Entry 9QLS (electron microscopy, 3.54 A resolution); this record covers chain A.

Chain A:
Name: Dysferlin
Organism: Homo sapiens
UniProt: O75923 (DYSF_HUMAN); numbering as in UniProt (aligned over 1-2017)
Sequence (2064 residues; row label = number of the first residue in the row; numbers below 1 keep their minus sign (Met-46 is residue -46)):
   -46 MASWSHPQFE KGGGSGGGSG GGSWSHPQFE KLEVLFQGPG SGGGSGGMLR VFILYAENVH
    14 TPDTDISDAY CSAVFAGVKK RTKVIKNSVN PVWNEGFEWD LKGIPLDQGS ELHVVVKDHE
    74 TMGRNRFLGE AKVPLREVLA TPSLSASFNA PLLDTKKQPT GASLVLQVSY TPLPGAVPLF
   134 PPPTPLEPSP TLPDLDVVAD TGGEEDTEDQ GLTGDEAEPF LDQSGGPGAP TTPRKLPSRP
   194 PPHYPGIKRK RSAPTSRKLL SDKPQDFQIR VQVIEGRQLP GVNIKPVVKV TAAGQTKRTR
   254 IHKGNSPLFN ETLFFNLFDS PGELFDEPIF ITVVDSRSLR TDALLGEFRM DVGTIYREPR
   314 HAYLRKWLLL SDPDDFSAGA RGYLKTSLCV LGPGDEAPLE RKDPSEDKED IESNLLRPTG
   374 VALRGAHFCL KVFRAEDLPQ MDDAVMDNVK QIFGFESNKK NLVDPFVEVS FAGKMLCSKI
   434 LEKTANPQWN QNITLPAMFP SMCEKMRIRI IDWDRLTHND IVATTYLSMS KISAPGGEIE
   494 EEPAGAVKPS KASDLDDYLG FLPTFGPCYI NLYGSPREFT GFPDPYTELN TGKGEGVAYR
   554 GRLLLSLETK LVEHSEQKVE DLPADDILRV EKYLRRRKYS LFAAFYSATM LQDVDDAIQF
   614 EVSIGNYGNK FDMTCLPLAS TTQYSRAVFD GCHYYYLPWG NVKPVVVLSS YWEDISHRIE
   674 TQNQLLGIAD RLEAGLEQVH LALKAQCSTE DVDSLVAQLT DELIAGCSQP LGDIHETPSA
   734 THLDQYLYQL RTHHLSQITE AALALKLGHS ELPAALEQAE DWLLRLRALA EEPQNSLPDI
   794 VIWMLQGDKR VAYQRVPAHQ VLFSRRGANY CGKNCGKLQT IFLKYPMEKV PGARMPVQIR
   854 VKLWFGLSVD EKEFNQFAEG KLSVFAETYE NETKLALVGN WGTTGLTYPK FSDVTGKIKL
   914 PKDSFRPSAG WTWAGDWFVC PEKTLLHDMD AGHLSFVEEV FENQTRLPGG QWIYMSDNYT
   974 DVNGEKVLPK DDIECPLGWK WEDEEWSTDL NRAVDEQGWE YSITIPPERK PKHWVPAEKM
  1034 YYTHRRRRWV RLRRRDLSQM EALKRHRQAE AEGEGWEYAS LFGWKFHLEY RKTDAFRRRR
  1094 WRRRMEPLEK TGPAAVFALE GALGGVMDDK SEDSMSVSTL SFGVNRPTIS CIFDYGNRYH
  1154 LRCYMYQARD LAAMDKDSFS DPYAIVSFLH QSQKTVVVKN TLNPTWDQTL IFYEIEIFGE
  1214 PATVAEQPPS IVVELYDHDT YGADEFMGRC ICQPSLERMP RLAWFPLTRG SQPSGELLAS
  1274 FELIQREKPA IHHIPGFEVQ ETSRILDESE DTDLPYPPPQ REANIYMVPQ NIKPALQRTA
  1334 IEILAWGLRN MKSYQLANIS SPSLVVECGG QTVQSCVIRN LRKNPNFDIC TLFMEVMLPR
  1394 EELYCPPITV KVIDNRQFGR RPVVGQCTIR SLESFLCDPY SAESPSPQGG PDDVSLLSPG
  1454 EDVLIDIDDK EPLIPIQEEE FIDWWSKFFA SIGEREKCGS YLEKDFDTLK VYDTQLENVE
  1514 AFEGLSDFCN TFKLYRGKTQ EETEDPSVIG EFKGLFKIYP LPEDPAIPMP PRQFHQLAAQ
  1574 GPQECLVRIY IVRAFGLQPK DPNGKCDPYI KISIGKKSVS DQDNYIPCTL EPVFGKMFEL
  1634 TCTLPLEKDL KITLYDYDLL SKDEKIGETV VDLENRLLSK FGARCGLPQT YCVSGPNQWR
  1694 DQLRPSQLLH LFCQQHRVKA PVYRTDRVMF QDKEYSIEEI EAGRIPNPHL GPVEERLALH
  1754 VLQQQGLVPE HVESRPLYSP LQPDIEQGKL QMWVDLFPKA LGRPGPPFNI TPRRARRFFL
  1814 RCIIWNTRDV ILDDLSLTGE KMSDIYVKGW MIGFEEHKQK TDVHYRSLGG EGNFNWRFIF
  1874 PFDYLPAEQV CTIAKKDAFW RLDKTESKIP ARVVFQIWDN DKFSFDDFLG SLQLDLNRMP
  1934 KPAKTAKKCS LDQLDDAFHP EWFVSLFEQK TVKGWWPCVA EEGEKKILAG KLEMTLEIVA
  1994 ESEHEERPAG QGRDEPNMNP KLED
Not modelled in the structure: -46 to 217, 346-379, 399-410, 490-510, 936-945, 1050-1065, 1117-1139, 1289-1306, 1430-1474, 1515-1522, 1533-1539, 1554-1575, 1804-2017
Sequence notes: initiating methionine (-46); expression tag (-45 to 0)
Metal / ion sites: Ca2+ site 1: Met394, Asp395, Asp465, Asp467, Asp473; Ca2+ site 2: Asp395, Asp417, Asp465, Trp466, Asp467; Ca2+ site 3: Asp1168, Asp1174, Asp1230, His1231, Asp1232; Ca2+ site 4: Asp1168, Asp1230, Asp1232, Glu1238; Ca2+ site 5: Asp1594, Asp1649, Tyr1650, Asp1651; Ca2+ site 6: Asp1594, Asp1600, Asp1649, Tyr1650

In short:
Met394, Asp395, Asp465, Asp467 and Asp473 coordinate Ca2+ site 1. Asp395, Asp417, Asp465, Trp466 and Asp467
coordinate Ca2+ site 2.
Chain A is Dysferlin (Homo sapiens); the structure, Human dysferlin (1-2017) in the lipid-free, Ca2+-bound
state, was determined by electron microscopy, deposited together with 9H6X, 9QKV, 9QLE, 9QLF and 9QLN.
